PDB entry 7U5D | electron microscopy, 3.52 A resolution | chains 2 and C of the 13 polymer chains in the assembly

# Chain 2
Molecule: Target strand DNA
Sequence (116 nucleotides; each row starts with the number of its first residue; numbers below 1 keep their minus sign (DC-55 is residue -55)):
   -55 CTGGCTGGCGAACGAGCGCAAGGTGGTGGCCCCATCAGCCACATCCCGGC
    -5 ACTCGAAGTCCCCAACTTGGATGATTTCTTCCAGTCCTGGTAAGCACCCG
    45 AATCATCCTCTTGCGG
Unresolved in the structure: -55 to -20, 38-60

# Chain C
Name: Cas7
From: Aeromonas salmonicida
Sequence (347 residues; row label = number of the first residue in the row):
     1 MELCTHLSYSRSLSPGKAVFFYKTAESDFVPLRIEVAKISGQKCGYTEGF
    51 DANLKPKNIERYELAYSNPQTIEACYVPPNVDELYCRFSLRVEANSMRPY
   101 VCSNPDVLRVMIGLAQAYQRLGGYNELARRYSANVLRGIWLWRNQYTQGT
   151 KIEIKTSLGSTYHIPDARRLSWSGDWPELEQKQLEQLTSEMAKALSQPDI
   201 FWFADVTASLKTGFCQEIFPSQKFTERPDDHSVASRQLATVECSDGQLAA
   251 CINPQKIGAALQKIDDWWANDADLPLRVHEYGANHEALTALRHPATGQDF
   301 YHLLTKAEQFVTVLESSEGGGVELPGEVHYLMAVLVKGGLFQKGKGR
Unresolved in the structure: 1-2, 345-347

# Chain 2 / chain C interface
Pairs across the interface - 10 pairs, chain 2 then chain C:
  DT19(2) with Tyr66(C), sugar contact
  DT20(2) with Ser67(C), hydrogen bond to the base
  DT21(2) with Asn68(C), sugar contact; Pro69(C), base contact
  DC22(2) with Asn68(C), sugar contact; Gln70(C), hydrogen bond to the base; Ser235(C), base contact
  DT29(2) with Gln342(C), sugar contact
  DC30(2) with Gln342(C), hydrogen bond to the base; Lys343(C), sugar contact
Interface residues without a listed pair, chain 2 (9 interface residues in all): DT24, DC26, DC31
Interface residues without a listed pair, chain C (13 interface residues in all): His6, Thr47, Phe224, His231, Leu340

# In short
9 residues of chain 2 and 13 residues of chain C are in contact, with 3 hydrogen bonds. Polar pairs include
DT20(2)-Ser67(C), DC22(2)-Gln70(C) and DC30(2)-Gln342(C).
Chain 2 is Target strand DNA and chain C is Cas7 (Aeromonas salmonicida); the structure, I-F3b Cascade-TniQ
full R-loop complex, was determined by electron microscopy together with 7U5E from the same study.
